6K4Y - chains A and B of the 10 polymer chains in the assembly; structure by electron microscopy, 3.79 A resolution.

# Chain A (and B)
Protein: DNA-directed RNA polymerase subunit alpha
From: Escherichia coli K-12
Notes: EC 2.7.7.6; chain B of this document is another copy of the same molecule, construct and numbering; everything in this record applies to it too
UniProtKB: P0A7Z4 (RPOA_ECOLI); residue numbers follow UniProt; this construct covers 1-329
Sequence (329 residues; row label = number of the first residue in the row):
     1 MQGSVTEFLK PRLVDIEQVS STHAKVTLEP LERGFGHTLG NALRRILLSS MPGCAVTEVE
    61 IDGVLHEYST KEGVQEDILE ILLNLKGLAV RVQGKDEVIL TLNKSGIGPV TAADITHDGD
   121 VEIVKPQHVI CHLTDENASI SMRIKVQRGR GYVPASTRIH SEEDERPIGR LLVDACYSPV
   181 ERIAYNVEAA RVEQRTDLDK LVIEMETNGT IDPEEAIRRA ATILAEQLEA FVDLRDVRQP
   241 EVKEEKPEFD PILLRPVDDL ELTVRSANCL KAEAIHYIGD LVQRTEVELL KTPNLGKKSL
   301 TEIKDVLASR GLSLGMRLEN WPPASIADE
Disordered / not traced: 1-7, 160-165, 233-329 (chain B: 1-4, 159-169, 233-329)
Curated features (UniProtKB/Swiss-Prot):
  - region: E162 to E165 (Required for interaction with Crp at class II promoters)
  - modified residue: R265 (ADP-ribosylarginine), K297 (N6-acetyllysine), K298 (N6-acetyllysine)
  - mutagenesis: R45 (R45C: In rpoA112; temperature-sensitive, blocks RNA polymerase assembly), E162 to E165 (5-fold decrease in CRP-class II promoter-dependent transcription), E165 (E165K: 5-fold decrease in CRP-class II promoter-dependent transcription), R191 (R191C: In rpoA101; temperature-sensitive)

# How chain A and chain B interact
Contacting residue pairs - 50 pairs, chain A then chain B:
  F8(A) - R150(B)
  F8(A) - I223(B)  hydrophobic
  L9(A) - Q227(B)  hydrogen bond (backbone-side chain)
  K10(A) - E226(B)  salt bridge
  K10(A) - E229(B)
  P11(A) - Q227(B)
  P11(A) - A230(B)
  P11(A) - F231(B)
  L13(A) - F231(B)  hydrophobic
  L28(A) - F231(B)  hydrophobic
  G34(A) - R45(B)
  F35(A) - S50(B)
  F35(A) - Q227(B)
  H37(A) - R45(B)
  T38(A) - A42(B)
  T38(A) - R45(B)  hydrogen bond
  N41(A) - N41(B)
  A42(A) - T38(B)
  R45(A) - G34(B)  hydrogen bond (side chain-backbone)
  R45(A) - H37(B)
  R45(A) - T38(B)
  I46(A) - F35(B)  hydrophobic
  S50(A) - F8(B)
  R150(A) - V5(B)
  R150(A) - T6(B)
  R150(A) - E7(B)
  R150(A) - F8(B)
  I217(A) - F231(B)  hydrophobic
  R218(A) - A230(B)
  R218(A) - F231(B)
  A221(A) - F231(B)  hydrophobic
  T222(A) - F231(B)
  T222(A) - V232(B)  hydrogen bond (side chain-backbone)
  I223(A) - F8(B)  hydrophobic
  L224(A) - L228(B)  hydrophobic
  E226(A) - K10(B)  salt bridge
  Q227(A) - F8(B)
  Q227(A) - K10(B)
  Q227(A) - F35(B)
  L228(A) - A221(B)
  L228(A) - L224(B)  hydrophobic
  L228(A) - A225(B)  hydrophobic
  A230(A) - P11(B)
  F231(A) - L43(B)  hydrophobic
  F231(A) - I217(B)  hydrophobic
  F231(A) - R218(B)  hydrogen bond (backbone-side chain)
  F231(A) - A221(B)  hydrophobic
  V232(A) - R218(B)
  V232(A) - A221(B)  hydrophobic
  V232(A) - T222(B)
Also at the interface, not in a pair above, chain A (33 interface residues in all): R12, L31, L39, S49, A225
Also at the interface, not in a pair above, chain B (34 interface residues in all): R12, L13, L28, I46

# Overview
Chain A and chain B form an interface of 33 and 34 residues respectively, with 5 hydrogen bonds and 2 salt
bridges. Polar pairs include K10(A)-E226(B), L9(A)-Q227(B) and T38(A)-R45(B). Curated annotation (UniProt)
lists 6 mutagenesis sites on chain A.
Chain A and chain B are both DNA-directed RNA polymerase subunit alpha (Escherichia coli K-12); the structure,
CryoEM structure of sigma appropriation complex, was determined by electron microscopy.
